Entry 6SWR (X-ray diffraction, 3.20 A resolution); this record covers chains B and E of the 4 polymer chains in the assembly.

Chain B (and E):
Name: Uncharacterized protein
Organism: Marivirga tractuosa (strain ATCC 23168 / DSM 4126 / NBRC 15989 / NCIMB 1408 / VKM B-1430 / H-43)
Notes: chain E of this document is another copy of the same molecule, construct and numbering; everything in this record applies to it too
UniProtKB: E4TN31 (E4TN31_MARTH); residue numbers follow UniProt; this construct covers 2-247
Sequence (255 residues; row label = number of the first residue in the row; numbering starts at 0):
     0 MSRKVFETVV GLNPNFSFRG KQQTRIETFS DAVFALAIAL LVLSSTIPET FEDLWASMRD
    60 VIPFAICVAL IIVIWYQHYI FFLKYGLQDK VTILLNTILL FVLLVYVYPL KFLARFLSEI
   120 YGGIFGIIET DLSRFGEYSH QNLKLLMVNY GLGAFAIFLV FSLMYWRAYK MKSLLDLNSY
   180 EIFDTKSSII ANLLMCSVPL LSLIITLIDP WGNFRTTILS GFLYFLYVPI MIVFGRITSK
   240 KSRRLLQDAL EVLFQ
Not modelled in the structure: 0-8, 239-254 (chain E: 0-8, 231-254)
Differences from the reference sequence: initiating methionine (0); expression tag (1, 248-254); conflict Ala38 (Thr in E4TN31)
Swiss-Prot annotation at these positions:
  - motif: Arg24 to Asp30 (RxxxFSD motif)
  - site: Leu35 (Hydrophobic filter residue 1), Leu39 (Hydrophobic filter residue 2), Leu42 (Hydrophobic filter residue 3)

Chain B / chain E interface:
Pairs across the interface - 74 pairs, chain B then chain E:
  Gln21(B) with Gln21(E)
  Gln22(B) with Gln22(E), hydrogen bond (backbone-side chain)
  Thr23(B) with Gln22(E)
  Arg24(B) with Gln22(E); Glu26(E); Ser29(E); Asp30(E), salt bridge; Trp74(E); His77(E), hydrogen bond; Tyr78(E); Phe81(E)
  Ile25(B) with Trp74(E)
  Thr27(B) with Asp30(E)
  Phe28(B) with Asp30(E); Phe33(E), hydrophobic; Ala34(E); Ile37(E), hydrophobic; Trp74(E)
  Ala31(B) with Ala34(E), hydrophobic
  Val32(B) with Ala34(E), hydrophobic; Ile37(E), hydrophobic
  Leu35(B) with Ala34(E), hydrophobic; Leu35(E); Ala38(E), hydrophobic
  Ala36(B) with Leu42(E), hydrophobic
  Leu39(B) with Leu39(E), hydrophobic; Leu42(E), hydrophobic
  Ser43(B) with Ile46(E)
  Gln87(B) with Lys20(E); Tyr78(E), hydrogen bond
  Lys89(B) with Tyr75(E)
  Ile92(B) with Trp74(E), hydrophobic; Tyr75(E), hydrophobic
  Thr96(B) with Val67(E); Ile71(E)
  Phe100(B) with Val60(E); Phe63(E); Ala64(E); Val67(E), hydrophobic
  Leu103(B) with Ile37(E), hydrophobic; Val41(E); Leu42(E)
  Val104(B) with Val41(E); Met57(E); Val60(E), hydrophobic
  Val106(B) with Leu42(E), hydrophobic
  Tyr107(B) with Leu42(E), hydrogen bond (side chain-backbone); Ser44(E); Thr45(E); Ile46(E); Pro47(E)
  Pro108(B) with Leu53(E), hydrophobic; Met57(E), hydrophobic
  Lys110(B) with Ile46(E)
  Phe111(B) with Pro47(E); Glu48(E); Thr49(E); Phe50(E), hydrophobic
  Arg114(B) with Ile46(E)
  Phe115(B) with Phe50(E), hydrophobic
  Arg133(B) with Glu48(E); Thr49(E)
  Phe134(B) with Glu48(E); Thr49(E), hydrogen bond (backbone-side chain); Phe50(E), hydrogen bond (backbone-backbone)
  Gly135(B) with Thr49(E); Phe50(E)
  Glu136(B) with Phe50(E)
  Asn141(B) with Trp54(E), hydrogen bond
  Leu144(B) with Trp54(E), hydrophobic
  Leu145(B) with Phe50(E), hydrophobic; Trp54(E)
  Asn148(B) with Met57(E)
  Tyr149(B) with Leu53(E)
Other interface residues (no listed pair), chain B (39 interface residues in all): Asp88, Tyr137, Leu142
Other interface residues (no listed pair), chain E (37 interface residues in all): Val9, Thr27, Ala31

In short:
The interface between chain B and chain E involves 39 residues on one side and 37 on the other, with 7
hydrogen bonds and 1 salt bridge. Polar pairs include Arg24(B)-Asp30(E), Gln22(B)-Gln22(E) and
Arg24(B)-His77(E).
Both chains are Uncharacterized protein (Marivirga tractuosa (strain ATCC 23168 / DSM 4126 / NBRC 15989 /
NCIMB 1408 / VKM B-1430 / H-43)). Entry 6SWR (Crystal structure of the lysosomal potassium channel MtTMEM175
T38A mutant soaked with zinc) was determined by X-ray diffraction together with 6HD8, 6HD9, 6HDA, 6HDB and
6HDC from the same study.
